Entry 5F9A (X-ray diffraction, 2.44 A resolution); this record covers chains A and C.

[Chain A]
Name: Adhesin binding fucosylated histo-blood group antigen, Adhesin
Source organism: Helicobacter pylori
UniProt: chimeric construct of O52269, Q6DT10: residues 25-180 from O52269 (O52269_HELPX) positions 45-200 (UniProt number = residue number + 20); residues 181-250 from Q6DT10 positions 50-119 (UniProt number = residue number - 131); residues 251-457 from O52269 (O52269_HELPX) positions 274-480 (UniProt number = residue number + 23)
Sequence (463 residues; each row starts with the number of its first residue):
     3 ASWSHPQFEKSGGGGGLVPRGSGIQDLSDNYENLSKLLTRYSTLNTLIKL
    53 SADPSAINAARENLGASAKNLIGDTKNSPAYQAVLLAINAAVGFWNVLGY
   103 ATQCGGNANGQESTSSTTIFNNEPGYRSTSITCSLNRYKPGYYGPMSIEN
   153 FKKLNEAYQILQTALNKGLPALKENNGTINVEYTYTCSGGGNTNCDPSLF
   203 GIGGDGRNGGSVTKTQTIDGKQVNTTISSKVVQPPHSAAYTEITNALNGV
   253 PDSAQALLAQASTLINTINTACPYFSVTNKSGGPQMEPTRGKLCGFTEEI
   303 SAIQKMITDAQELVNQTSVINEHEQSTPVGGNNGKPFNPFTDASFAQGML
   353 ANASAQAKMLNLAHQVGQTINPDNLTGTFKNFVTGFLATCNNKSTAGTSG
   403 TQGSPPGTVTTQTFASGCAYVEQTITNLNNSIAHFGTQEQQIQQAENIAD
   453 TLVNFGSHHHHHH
Unresolved in the structure: 3-33, 396-404, 461-465
Construct notes: expression tag (3-24, 458-465)
Disulfide bonds: Cys106-Cys135, Cys189-Cys197, Cys274-Cys296, Cys392-Cys420
Reported in the primary citation:
  - mutagenesis - C189A/C197A: abolished binding to Leb

[Chain C]
Name: Nanobody Nb-ER19
Source organism: Lama glama
Notes: antibody fragment or engineered binder
Sequence (120 residues; row label = number of the first residue in the row):
     2 QVQLQESGGGLVQPGGSLRLSCAASGSIFSGNVMGWYRQAPGKLREWVAA
    52 ITPQGVPNYADSVKGRFTISRDNAKNMLYLQMSSLKPEDTALYYCNRLPN
   102 YRSWGQGTQVTVSSHHHHHH
Unresolved in the structure: 2, 116-121
Disulfide bonds: Cys23-Cys96

[Interface between chain A and chain C]
Contacting residue pairs (39; chain A residue first):
  Thr45(A) with Gln40(C); Leu45(C)
  Thr48(A) with Gly43(C)
  Leu52(A) with Leu45(C), hydrophobic
  Leu362(A) with Pro100(C), hydrophobic
  Asn363(A) with Pro100(C)
  His366(A) with Asn33(C), hydrogen bond; Arg98(C); Pro100(C)
  Gln370(A) with Gly32(C), hydrogen bond (side chain-backbone); Asn33(C), hydrogen bond
  Asn373(A) with Gly32(C), hydrogen bond (side chain-backbone)
  Asp375(A) with Ser31(C); Gly32(C)
  Asn376(A) with Ser31(C), hydrogen bond
  Thr428(A) with Gln55(C)
  Asn431(A) with Val34(C)
  Asn432(A) with Thr53(C)
  Ile434(A) with Leu99(C); Pro100(C)
  Ala435(A) with Val34(C), hydrophobic; Ala51(C); Asn59(C), hydrogen bond (backbone-side chain)
  His436(A) with Asn59(C)
  Gly438(A) with Trp48(C); Leu99(C)
  Thr439(A) with Trp48(C)
  Glu441(A) with Tyr38(C); Leu99(C); Pro100(C); Asn101(C), hydrogen bond (side chain-backbone)
  Gln442(A) with Tyr38(C); Arg46(C), hydrogen bond; Trp48(C); Asn101(C), hydrogen bond
  Gln445(A) with Arg46(C), hydrogen bond; Asn101(C), hydrogen bond
  Gln446(A) with Leu45(C); Arg46(C), hydrogen bond (side chain-backbone)
Other interface residues (no listed pair), chain A (23 interface residues in all): Leu49
Other interface residues (no listed pair), chain C (21 interface residues in all): Lys44, Pro54, Val57

[Overview]
23 residues of chain A face 21 of chain C across their interface, with 12 hydrogen bonds. Polar contacts
include His366(A)-Asn33(C), Gln370(A)-Gly32(C) and Gln370(A)-Asn33(C). The paper reports that C189A/C197A of
chain A abolish binding to Leb.
Chain A is Adhesin binding fucosylated histo-blood group antigen, Adhesin (Helicobacter pylori) and chain C is
Nanobody Nb-ER19 (Lama glama); the structure, Blood group antigen binding adhesin BabA of Helicobacter pylori
strain P436 in complex with blood group ..., was determined by X-ray diffraction (same publication as 5F7L,
5F7M, 5F7N, 5F7W, 5F7Y, 5F8Q and 4 further entries).
